Entry 7PPC (X-ray diffraction, 3.60 A resolution); this record covers chains A and B of the 6 polymer chains in the assembly.

[Chain A (and B)]
Protein: Bone morphogenetic protein 10
Organism: Homo sapiens
Notes: chain B of this document is another copy of the same molecule, construct and numbering; everything in this record applies to it too
UniProt: O95393 (BMP10_HUMAN); residues 317-424 here = UniProt positions 317-424
Sequence (108 residues; row label = number of the first residue in the row):
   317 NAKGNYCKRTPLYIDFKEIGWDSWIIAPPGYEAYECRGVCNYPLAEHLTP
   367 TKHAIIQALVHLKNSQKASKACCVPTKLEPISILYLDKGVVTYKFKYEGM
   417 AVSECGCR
Unresolved in the structure: 317-320
Cystine bridges: Cys-323/Cys-389, Cys-352/Cys-421, Cys-356/Cys-423
From the paper describing this entry:
  - specificity-determining residues: Phe-411 (citing earlier work)

[Interface between chain A and chain B]
Pairs across the interface - 53 pairs, chain A then chain B:
  Leu-328(A) / Lys-383(B)
  Leu-328(A) / Ala-384(B)  hydrophobic
  Tyr-329(A) / Lys-383(B)  hydrogen bond (backbone-side chain)
  Ile-330(A) / Ile-372(B)  hydrophobic
  Ile-330(A) / Val-376(B)  hydrophobic
  Phe-332(A) / Ile-372(B)  hydrophobic
  Ile-335(A) / Ile-372(B)  hydrophobic
  Tyr-347(A) / Ile-372(B)
  Ala-349(A) / His-369(B)
  Tyr-350(A) / His-369(B)  hydrogen bond (backbone-side chain)
  Glu-351(A) / Lys-383(B)
  Glu-351(A) / Ala-384(B)
  Glu-351(A) / Ser-385(B)  hydrogen bond
  Arg-353(A) / Gln-382(B)  hydrogen bond (side chain-backbone)
  Arg-353(A) / Lys-383(B)  hydrogen bond (side chain-backbone)
  Thr-367(A) / Leu-394(B)
  Lys-368(A) / Tyr-413(B)
  Lys-368(A) / Glu-414(B)  hydrogen bond (side chain-backbone)
  Lys-368(A) / Gly-415(B)
  Lys-368(A) / Met-416(B)
  His-369(A) / Tyr-350(B)  hydrogen bond (side chain-backbone)
  His-369(A) / Pro-391(B)
  His-369(A) / Gly-415(B)  hydrogen bond (backbone-backbone)
  His-369(A) / Met-416(B)
  His-369(A) / Val-418(B)
  Ile-372(A) / Ile-330(B)  hydrophobic
  Ile-372(A) / Trp-337(B)  hydrophobic
  Ile-372(A) / Tyr-347(B)
  Ile-372(A) / Met-416(B)  hydrophobic
  Gln-373(A) / Glu-351(B)
  Leu-375(A) / Ile-335(B)  hydrophobic
  Val-376(A) / Ile-330(B)  hydrophobic
  Lys-379(A) / Glu-334(B)
  Gln-382(A) / Arg-353(B)
  Lys-383(A) / Leu-328(B)
  Lys-383(A) / Tyr-329(B)  hydrogen bond (side chain-backbone)
  Lys-383(A) / Glu-351(B)
  Lys-383(A) / Arg-353(B)  hydrogen bond (backbone-side chain)
  Ser-385(A) / Glu-351(B)  hydrogen bond
  Ser-385(A) / Arg-353(B)
  Cys-388(A) / Cys-388(B)  disulfide
  Cys-388(A) / Val-390(B)  hydrophobic
  Val-390(A) / Cys-388(B)  hydrophobic
  Val-390(A) / Val-390(B)  hydrophobic
  Pro-391(A) / Arg-424(B)
  Leu-394(A) / His-369(B)
  Tyr-413(A) / Lys-368(B)
  Glu-414(A) / Lys-368(B)  hydrogen bond (backbone-side chain)
  Gly-415(A) / Lys-368(B)
  Gly-415(A) / His-369(B)  hydrogen bond (backbone-backbone)
  Met-416(A) / His-369(B)
  Val-418(A) / His-369(B)
  Arg-424(A) / Pro-391(B)
Also at the interface, not in a pair above, chain A (33 interface residues in all): Trp-337, Ala-384
Also at the interface, not in a pair above, chain B (32 interface residues in all): Ala-349, Thr-367, Gln-373, Leu-375
Disulfides between the chains: Cys-388(A)/Cys-388(B)

[Summary]
The interface between chain A and chain B involves 33 residues on one side and 32 on the other; the contacts
include 1 disulfide bond and 13 hydrogen bonds. Polar pairs include Tyr-329(A)/Lys-383(B),
Tyr-350(A)/His-369(B) and Glu-351(A)/Ser-385(B). The paper reports the specificity determinant Phe-411(A).
Chain A and chain B are both Bone morphogenetic protein 10 (Homo sapiens); the structure, Ternary signalling
complex of BMP10 bound to ALK1 and BMPRII, was determined by X-ray diffraction together with 7POI, 7POJ, 7PPA
and 7PPB from the same study.
